PDB entry 6RP9 | X-ray diffraction, 3.12 A resolution | chains A and C of the 5 polymer chains in the assembly

Chain A:
Name: HLA class I histocompatibility antigen, A-2 alpha chain
From: Homo sapiens
UniProtKB: P01892 (1A02_HUMAN); residues 1-276 here correspond to UniProt positions 25-300 (UniProt number = residue number + 24)
Sequence (277 residues; numbered 0 to 276; the number before each row is that of its first residue; numbering starts at 0):
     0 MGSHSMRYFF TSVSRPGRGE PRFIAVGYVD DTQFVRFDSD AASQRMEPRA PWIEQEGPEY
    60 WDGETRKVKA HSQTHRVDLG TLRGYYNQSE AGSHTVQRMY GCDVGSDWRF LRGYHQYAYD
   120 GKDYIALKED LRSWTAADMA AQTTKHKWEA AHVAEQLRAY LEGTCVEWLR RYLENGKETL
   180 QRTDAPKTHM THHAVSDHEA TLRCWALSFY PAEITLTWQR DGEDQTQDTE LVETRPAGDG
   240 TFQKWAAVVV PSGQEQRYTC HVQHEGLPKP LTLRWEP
Disordered / not traced: 0, 276
Sequence notes: initiating methionine (0)
Cystine bridges: C101-C164, C203-C259

Chain C:
Name: Cancer/testis antigen 1
UniProtKB: P78358 (CTG1B_HUMAN); residues 1-9 here correspond to UniProt positions 157-165 (UniProt number = residue number + 156)
Sequence (9 residues; numbered 1 to 9; the number before each row is that of its first residue):
     1 SLLMWITQV
Sequence notes: conflict V9 (Cys165 in P78358)
From the paper describing this entry:
  - conformationally variable residues (side-chain flip): M4, W5, I6
  - mutagenesis - I6R: unchanged signaling in response to NYES3
  - mutagenesis - I6R: unchanged signaling with T-cell receptor beta chain
  - mutagenesis - M4Q: unchanged signaling in response to NYES1
  - mutagenesis - M4Q: unchanged signaling in response to NYES2

Chain A / chain C interface:
Pairs across the interface (38; chain A residue first):
  M5(A) - S1(C)
  Y7(A) - S1(C)  hydrogen bond (side chain-backbone)
  Y7(A) - L2(C)  hydrophobic
  F9(A) - L2(C)  hydrophobic
  M45(A) - L2(C)  hydrophobic
  E63(A) - S1(C)  hydrogen bond
  E63(A) - L2(C)  hydrogen bond (side chain-backbone)
  K66(A) - S1(C)  hydrogen bond
  K66(A) - L2(C)
  K66(A) - M4(C)
  V67(A) - L2(C)  hydrophobic
  A69(A) - W5(C)
  H70(A) - L3(C)
  H70(A) - W5(C)
  T73(A) - W5(C)
  T73(A) - I6(C)
  T73(A) - T7(C)
  V76(A) - Q8(C)
  D77(A) - Q8(C)
  D77(A) - V9(C)  hydrogen bond (side chain-backbone)
  T80(A) - V9(C)
  L81(A) - V9(C)  hydrophobic
  Y84(A) - V9(C)  hydrogen bond (side chain-backbone)
  R97(A) - W5(C)
  Y99(A) - L2(C)
  Y99(A) - L3(C)  hydrogen bond (side chain-backbone)
  Y116(A) - W5(C)
  T143(A) - V9(C)  hydrogen bond (side chain-backbone)
  W147(A) - T7(C)
  W147(A) - Q8(C)  hydrogen bond (side chain-backbone)
  W147(A) - V9(C)  hydrophobic
  V152(A) - W5(C)  hydrophobic
  L156(A) - L3(C)  hydrophobic
  L156(A) - W5(C)  hydrophobic
  Y159(A) - S1(C)  hydrogen bond (side chain-backbone)
  Y159(A) - L3(C)  hydrophobic
  W167(A) - S1(C)
  Y171(A) - S1(C)  hydrogen bond (side chain-backbone)
Interface residues without a listed pair, chain A (29 interface residues in all): H114, Y123, K146, Q155

Overview:
The interface between chain A and chain C involves 29 residues on one side and 9 on the other; the contacts
include 11 hydrogen bonds. Polar contacts include Y7(A)-S1(C), E63(A)-S1(C) and E63(A)-L2(C). From the paper:
I6R of chain C leaves signaling in response to NYES3 unchanged; conformational variability at M4(C), W5(C) and
I6(C).
Chain A is HLA class I histocompatibility antigen, A-2 alpha chain (Homo sapiens) and chain C is Cancer/testis
antigen 1; the structure, Crystal structure of the T-cell receptor NYE_S3 bound to HLA A2*01-SLLMWITQV, was
determined by X-ray diffraction together with 6RPA and 6RPB from the same study.
